Entry 8UVQ (electron microscopy, 3.42 A resolution); this record covers chains A and B of the 6 polymer chains in the assembly.

# Chain A (and B)
Name: Transitional endoplasmic reticulum ATPase
Organism: Homo sapiens
Notes: EC 3.6.4.6; chain B of this document is another copy of the same molecule, construct and numbering; everything in this record applies to it too
UniProt: P55072 (TERA_HUMAN); numbering as in UniProt (aligned over 1-806)
Chain sequence (806 residues; row label = number of the first residue in the row):
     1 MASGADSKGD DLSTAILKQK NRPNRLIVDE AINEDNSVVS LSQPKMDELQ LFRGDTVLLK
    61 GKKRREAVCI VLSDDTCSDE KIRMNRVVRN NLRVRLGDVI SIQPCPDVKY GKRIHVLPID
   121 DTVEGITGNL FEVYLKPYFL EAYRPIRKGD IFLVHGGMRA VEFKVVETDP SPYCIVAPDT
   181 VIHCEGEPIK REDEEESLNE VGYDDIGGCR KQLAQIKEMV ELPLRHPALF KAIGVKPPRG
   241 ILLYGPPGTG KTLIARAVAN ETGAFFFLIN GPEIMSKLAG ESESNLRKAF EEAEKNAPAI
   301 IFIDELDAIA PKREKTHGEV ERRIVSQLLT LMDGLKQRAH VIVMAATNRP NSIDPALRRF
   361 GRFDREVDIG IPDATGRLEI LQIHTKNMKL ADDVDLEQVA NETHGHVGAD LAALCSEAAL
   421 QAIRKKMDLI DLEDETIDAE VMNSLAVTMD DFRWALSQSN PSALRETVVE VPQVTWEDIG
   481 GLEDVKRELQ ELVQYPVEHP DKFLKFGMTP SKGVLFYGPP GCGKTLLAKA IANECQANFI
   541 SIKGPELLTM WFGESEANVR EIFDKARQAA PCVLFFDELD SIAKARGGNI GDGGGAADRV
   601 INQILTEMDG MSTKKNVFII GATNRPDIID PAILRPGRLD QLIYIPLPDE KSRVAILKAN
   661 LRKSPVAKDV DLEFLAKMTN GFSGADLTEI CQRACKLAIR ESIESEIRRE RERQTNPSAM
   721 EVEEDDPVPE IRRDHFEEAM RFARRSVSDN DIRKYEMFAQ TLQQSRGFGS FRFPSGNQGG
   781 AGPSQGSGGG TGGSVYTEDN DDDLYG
Not modelled in the structure: 1-21, 719-723, 773-806
Sequence notes: engineered mutation His155 (Arg in P55072)
Ligand contacts:
  - ADP (adenosine-5'-diphosphate), molecule 1: Asp205, Ile206, Gly207, Cys209, Gly248, Thr249, Gly250, Lys251, Thr252, Leu253, Asp304, Ile380, Ile383, His384, Gly408, Ala409, Ala412
  - ADP, molecule 2: Asp478, Ile479, Gly480, Pro519, Pro520, Gly521, Cys522, Gly523, Lys524, Thr525, Leu526, Asp577, Asn624, Ile656, Asn660, Gly684, Ala685, Thr688
  - XO8 (2-[(4P)-4-(4-{[(4P)-5-(cyclohexylsulfanyl)-4-(pyridin-3-yl)-4H-1,2,4-triazol-3-yl]methoxy}-2,5-difluorophenyl)-2H-1,2,3-triazol-2-yl]-1-[(2R,6S)-2,6-dimethylmorpholin-4-yl]ethan-1-one), molecule 1: Gln398, Asn401, Lys663
  - XO8, molecule 2: Leu492, Val493, Pro496, Val497, Pro500, Phe503, Leu504, Gly507, Met508, Thr509, Pro510, Ser511, Lys512, Cys535, Ala537, Pro571, Cys572, Val573, Lys615, Asn616, Phe618
UniProt features mapped onto this chain:
  - region: Thr797 to Gly806 (Interaction with UBXN6)
  - motif: Asp802 to Gly806 (PIM motif)
  - binding site (ATP): Pro247 to Leu253, Asn348, His384, Gly521 to Leu526
  - modified residue: Ala2 (N-acetylalanine), Ser3 (Phosphoserine), Ser7 (Phosphoserine), Ser13 (Phosphoserine), Ser37 (Phosphoserine), Lys315 (N6,N6,N6-trimethyllysine), Thr436 (Phosphothreonine), Ser462 (Phosphoserine), Lys502 (N6-acetyllysine), Lys505 (N6-acetyllysine), Lys668 (N6-acetyllysine), Ser702 (Phosphoserine), Lys754 (N6-acetyllysine), Ser770 (Phosphoserine), Ser775 (Phosphoserine), Ser787 (Phosphoserine), Tyr805 (Phosphotyrosine)
  - cross-link (Glycyl lysine isopeptide (Lys-Gly)): Lys8 (interchain with G-Cter in SUMO2), Lys18 (interchain with G-Cter in SUMO2)
  - natural variant: Arg95 (R95G: In IBMPFD1), Gly97 (G97E: In CMT2Y), Ile126 (I126F: In IBMPFD1; uncertain significance), His155 (R155H: In FTDALS6 and IBMPFD1; this construct carries the variant), Arg159 (R159G: In FTDALS6; R159H: In IBMPFD1), Ala160 (A160T: In IBMPFD1; uncertain significance), Glu185 (E185K: In CMT2Y), Arg191 (R191Q: In FTDALS6 and IBMPFD1), Leu198 (L198W: In IBMPFD1), Ala232 (A232E: In IBMPFD1), Ile254 (I254F: In IBMPFD1; uncertain significance), Ile369 (I369T: In IBMPFD1; uncertain significance), 2 further natural variant entries in UniProt
  - mutagenesis: Phe52 to Asp55 (Abolishes interaction with NPLOC4; when associated with A-110), Arg53 (R53A: Minor effect on affinity for ATP and ADP), Arg86 (R86A: Strongly increased affinity for ATP. Strongly reduced affinity for ADP), Tyr110 (Y110A: Abolishes interaction with NPLOC4; when associated with 52-A--A-55), Arg113 to His115 (Severely reduced binding to DERL1), Phe131 (F131R: Severely reduced binding to DERL1), Leu140 (L140D: Severely reduced binding to DERL1), Asp179 (D179R: No effect on binding to DERL1), His183 (H183W: Severely reduced binding to DERL1), Lys251 (K251Q: Impairs ERAD degradation of HMGCR and does not inhibit interaction with RHBDD1; when associated with Q-524), Glu305 (E305Q: Defect in ubiquitin-dependent protein degradation by the proteasome; when associated with Q-578), Lys312 (K312A: Does not affect methylation by VCPKMT), 8 further mutagenesis entries in UniProt
From the paper describing this entry:
  - mutagenesis - P510S (30-fold), K512N, N616F (30-fold), F618S (30-fold): decreased binding to XO8
  - binding site for XO8: Gln398, Lys615, Asn616
  - conformationally variable residues (loop rearrangement, side-chain flip): Thr613 to Val617
  - contacts within the chain: Glu34-Lys386, His155-Asn387 (hydrogen bond), His155-Lys386, Gln398-Glu402 (hydrogen bond)
  - disease-associated variants - R155H: increased catalytic activity (citing earlier work)

# Interface between chain A and chain B
Contacting residue pairs (128; chain A residue first):
  Glu124(A) - Lys231(B)  hydrogen bond (backbone-side chain)
  Gly125(A) - Ala232(B)
  Met158(A) - Ile233(B)
  Met158(A) - Gly234(B)
  Met158(A) - Val235(B)  hydrophobic
  Arg159(A) - Lys231(B)
  Arg159(A) - Ala232(B)  hydrogen bond (side chain-backbone)
  Pro247(A) - Arg359(B)
  Pro272(A) - Ser326(B)
  Pro272(A) - Leu329(B)  hydrophobic
  Glu273(A) - Thr330(B)
  Met275(A) - Ser326(B)
  Ser276(A) - Glu283(B)  hydrogen bond
  Ser276(A) - Arg323(B)  hydrogen bond (backbone-side chain)
  Ser276(A) - Ser326(B)  hydrogen bond (backbone-side chain)
  Ser276(A) - Gln327(B)  hydrogen bond (side chain-backbone)
  Lys277(A) - Arg323(B)  hydrogen bond (backbone-side chain)
  Leu278(A) - Arg323(B)
  Ala279(A) - Arg323(B)
  Asp304(A) - Arg359(B)  salt bridge
  Glu305(A) - Ala356(B)
  Glu305(A) - Arg359(B)  salt bridge
  Ala308(A) - Arg313(B)
  His317(A) - His317(B)  hydrogen bond
  His317(A) - Arg322(B)
  Glu321(A) - Arg322(B)  salt bridge
  Glu402(A) - Lys615(B)  salt bridge
  Ala409(A) - Phe360(B)  hydrophobic
  Asp410(A) - Phe360(B)
  Ser416(A) - Lys236(B)
  Ser416(A) - Arg365(B)
  Glu417(A) - Arg365(B)  salt bridge
  Ala419(A) - Val235(B)  hydrophobic
  Leu420(A) - Leu222(B)
  Leu420(A) - Phe230(B)  hydrophobic
  Leu420(A) - Arg365(B)
  Ile423(A) - Leu222(B)  hydrophobic
  Ile423(A) - Ile233(B)  hydrophobic
  Arg424(A) - Glu218(B)  hydrogen bond (side chain-backbone)
  Arg424(A) - Leu222(B)
  Asp431(A) - His226(B)  salt bridge
  Glu435(A) - Arg225(B)
  Glu435(A) - His226(B)  salt bridge
  Thr436(A) - Leu229(B)
  Met442(A) - Ile233(B)  hydrophobic
  Arg453(A) - Lys615(B)
  Trp454(A) - Glu218(B)
  Leu456(A) - Lys615(B)
  Ser457(A) - Lys614(B)  hydrogen bond (backbone-side chain)
  Ser457(A) - Asn616(B)
  Gln458(A) - Gln215(B)
  Gln458(A) - Glu218(B)  hydrogen bond
  Asn460(A) - Arg567(B)
  Asn460(A) - Gln568(B)
  Pro461(A) - Arg567(B)
  Ser462(A) - Phe360(B)
  Leu464(A) - Arg567(B)
  Leu464(A) - Gly610(B)
  Arg465(A) - Arg560(B)
  Arg465(A) - Glu607(B)  salt bridge
  Lys543(A) - Asp609(B)  salt bridge
  Pro545(A) - Asn602(B)  hydrogen bond (backbone-side chain)
  Pro545(A) - Leu605(B)  hydrophobic
  Pro545(A) - Thr606(B)
  Glu546(A) - Thr606(B)
  Leu548(A) - Ala597(B)  hydrophobic
  Leu548(A) - Asn602(B)
  Thr549(A) - Asn602(B)  hydrogen bond
  Thr549(A) - Gln603(B)
  Thr549(A) - Thr606(B)  hydrogen bond
  Phe552(A) - Glu554(B)
  Phe552(A) - Ala597(B)
  Phe552(A) - Asp598(B)
  Phe552(A) - Arg599(B)  hydrogen bond (backbone-side chain)
  Ala585(A) - Gly594(B)
  Ala585(A) - Gly595(B)  hydrogen bond (backbone-backbone)
  Ala585(A) - Ala597(B)  hydrophobic
  Arg586(A) - Gly593(B)
  Arg586(A) - Gly595(B)
  Ser664(A) - Phe506(B)
  Pro665(A) - Lys505(B)
  Pro665(A) - Phe506(B)
  Asp669(A) - Arg772(B)  salt bridge
  Phe674(A) - Phe771(B)
  Met678(A) - Phe768(B)  hydrophobic
  Met678(A) - Gly769(B)
  Phe682(A) - Gln764(B)
  Gln692(A) - Met508(B)
  Arg693(A) - Gln641(B)  hydrogen bond
  Cys695(A) - Phe506(B)  hydrogen bond (side chain-backbone)
  Cys695(A) - Met508(B)  hydrophobic
  Lys696(A) - Glu491(B)
  Lys696(A) - Met508(B)
  Lys696(A) - Gln641(B)
  Ala698(A) - Phe506(B)  hydrophobic
  Ile699(A) - Lys502(B)
  Ile699(A) - Phe503(B)
  Ile699(A) - Phe506(B)  hydrophobic
  Arg700(A) - Glu491(B)
  Ser702(A) - Phe506(B)
  Ile703(A) - Tyr495(B)  hydrophobic
  Ile703(A) - His499(B)
  Glu706(A) - Lys502(B)
  Ile707(A) - His499(B)
  Val728(A) - Lys505(B)
  Val728(A) - Phe506(B)
  Pro729(A) - Lys505(B)  hydrogen bond (backbone-side chain)
  Glu730(A) - Phe506(B)
  Ile731(A) - Phe506(B)  hydrophobic
  Arg733(A) - Phe771(B)
  Arg733(A) - Arg772(B)
  Asp734(A) - Arg772(B)  salt bridge
  Glu737(A) - Gly769(B)
  Glu737(A) - Ser770(B)
  Glu737(A) - Phe771(B)
  Glu737(A) - Arg772(B)  hydrogen bond (side chain-backbone)
  Met740(A) - Gly769(B)
  Arg741(A) - Gln764(B)
  Arg741(A) - Arg766(B)
  Arg741(A) - Ser770(B)  hydrogen bond
  Phe742(A) - Gln763(B)
  Ala743(A) - Gln763(B)
  Ala743(A) - Gln764(B)
  Arg744(A) - Leu762(B)
  Arg744(A) - Gln763(B)
  Arg744(A) - Gln764(B)
  Arg745(A) - Thr761(B)
  Arg745(A) - Gln764(B)
Also at the interface, not in a pair above, chain A (94 interface residues in all): Ile126, Lys251, Asn270, Gln398, His404, Val407, Ala412, Asp428, Asp438, Ser459, Gly553, Lys584, Gly587, Gly591, Asp592, Arg732
Also at the interface, not in a pair above, chain B (77 interface residues in all): Glu80, Val99, Pro227, Ala228, Pro237, Pro238, Asp333, Leu504, Glu556, Phe563, Thr613, Asp640

# In short
94 residues of chain A face 77 of chain B across their interface, with 21 hydrogen bonds and 11 salt bridges.
Polar contacts include Asp304(A)-Arg359(B), Glu305(A)-Arg359(B) and Glu321(A)-Arg322(B). From the paper: a
binding site for XO8 at Gln398(A), Lys615(A) and Asn616(A); P510S, K512N and N616F of chain A, among others,
reduce binding to XO8; 5 substitutions were tested in all.
Both chains are Transitional endoplasmic reticulum ATPase (Homo sapiens). Entry 8UVQ (Human p97/VCP R155H
mutant structure with a triazole inhibitor (NSC819701/down)) was determined by electron microscopy (same
publication as 8UV2, 8UVO, 8UVP and 9BOQ).
